4HPQ - chains B and C of the 6 polymer chains in the assembly; structure by X-ray diffraction, 3.06 A resolution.

[Chain B]
Protein: Atg31
Organism: Lachancea thermotolerans CBS 6340
UniProt: C5DEB9 (C5DEB9_LACTC); numbering as in UniProt (aligned over 1-145)
Sequence (159 residues; numbered 1 to 159; the number before each row is that of its first residue):
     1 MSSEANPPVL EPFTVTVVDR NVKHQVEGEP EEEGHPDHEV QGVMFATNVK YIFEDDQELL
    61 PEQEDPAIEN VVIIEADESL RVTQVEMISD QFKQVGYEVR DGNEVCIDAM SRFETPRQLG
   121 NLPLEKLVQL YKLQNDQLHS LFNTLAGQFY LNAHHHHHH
Disordered / not traced: 1-10, 26-39, 59-64, 146-159
Construct notes: engineered mutation M87 (Leu in C5DEB9), M110 (Leu in C5DEB9); expression tag (146-159)

[Chain C]
Protein: Atg17
Organism: Lachancea thermotolerans CBS 6340
UniProt: C5DFJ6 (C5DFJ6_LACTC); residues 1-413 here = UniProt positions 1-413
Sequence (413 residues; each row starts with the number of its first residue):
     1 MNEAVIEKLL ENSRKFLTGA KLICQESNDH LTTTKLRIRE WQKFQSKLHF VLDCIQQQTK
    61 FLSEILLREG IGRNLIEEEW SQTVLVRLVN DMKFWQNEIT KMMNKLDNIT NEIDQQHNSK
   121 LGDFISRDSS HILDSKLNEI PTIRKQVENI TRQYQTMLAK VQSQLVESRM KGLRDEFSSK
   181 FGDQCRENLK LNEEFTNEAD QLEQELADFL KSFTDHFDKC SALSSRSVSP EDAQNLFEIV
   241 ERDDKDLAAI NSLLQDAAID VASFVRKVNM LLDERDADKA KMQATLSKLL TELRKHEEYI
   301 SVFEGISALI QKFKASCLED IRQTRNLLDF YANFERSYHN LLKEVKRRKE TAAKLSQILK
   361 SCETQLEQIN TADLRERQMF LLENGNYLPE TIWPDEIGSL SPLYTLNYEV RKV
Disordered / not traced: 1, 179-192, 412-413
What the authors report for this chain:
  - self-association interface (contacts with another copy of this molecule): L355, I358, L359, L366, I369
  - conformationally variable residues (order/disorder transition): F181 to E193

[Chain B / chain C interface]
Residue-residue contacts (51):
  E86(B) with R39(C), salt bridge; K43(C), salt bridge
  Q91(B) with F50(C)
  K93(B) with S46(C), hydrogen bond (side chain-backbone); K47(C); F50(C)
  M110(B) with F50(C)
  S111(B) with F50(C)
  R112(B) with F50(C); C54(C)
  F113(B) with C54(C); Q57(C); Q58(C)
  T115(B) with Q57(C), hydrogen bond; K60(C), hydrogen bond; F61(C)
  P116(B) with I65(C)
  L119(B) with I65(C), hydrophobic
  G120(B) with I65(C); N74(C)
  L124(B) with I71(C), hydrophobic; L75(C), hydrophobic; E304(C)
  E125(B) with E304(C)
  L127(B) with F61(C); L66(C)
  V128(B) with L66(C); I300(C), hydrophobic
  Y131(B) with Q58(C), hydrogen bond (backbone-side chain); F61(C); L62(C); L293(C), hydrogen bond (side chain-backbone); H296(C); E297(C)
  K132(B) with E297(C); S301(C)
  Q134(B) with Q58(C); F61(C)
  N135(B) with Q58(C), hydrogen bond; L293(C); R294(C), hydrogen bond (backbone-side chain); E297(C), hydrogen bond
  D136(B) with R294(C), salt bridge
  L138(B) with C54(C), hydrophobic; L290(C), hydrophobic
  H139(B) with L290(C)
  L141(B) with F50(C), hydrophobic
  F142(B) with Q283(C)
  L145(B) with F44(C), hydrophobic; K47(C); Q283(C)
Also at the interface, not in a pair above, chain B (30 interface residues in all): D90, F92, E114, R117, L130
Also at the interface, not in a pair above, chain C (33 interface residues in all): L48, V51, I55, E69, G70, L286, S287

[Overview]
30 residues of chain B face 33 of chain C across their interface, with 8 hydrogen bonds and 3 salt bridges.
Among the polar pairs are E86(B)-R39(C), E86(B)-K43(C) and D136(B)-R294(C). From the paper: conformational
variability at F181(C); a self-association interface involving L355(C), I358(C) and L359(C) among others.
Here chain B is Atg31 and chain C is Atg17, both from Lachancea thermotolerans CBS 6340. Entry 4HPQ (Crystal
Structure of the Atg17-Atg31-Atg29 Complex) was determined by X-ray diffraction.
